PDB entry 8FF4 | electron microscopy, 3.60 A resolution | chains F and M of the 23 polymer chains in the assembly

== Chain F ==
Molecule: Type I-B CRISPR-associated protein Cas7
Organism: Nostoc sp. 'Peltigera membranacea cyanobiont' 210A
UniProt: A0A235IG15 (A0A235IG15_9NOSO); residues 1-323 here = UniProt positions 1-323
Chain sequence (323 residues; each row starts with the number of its first residue):
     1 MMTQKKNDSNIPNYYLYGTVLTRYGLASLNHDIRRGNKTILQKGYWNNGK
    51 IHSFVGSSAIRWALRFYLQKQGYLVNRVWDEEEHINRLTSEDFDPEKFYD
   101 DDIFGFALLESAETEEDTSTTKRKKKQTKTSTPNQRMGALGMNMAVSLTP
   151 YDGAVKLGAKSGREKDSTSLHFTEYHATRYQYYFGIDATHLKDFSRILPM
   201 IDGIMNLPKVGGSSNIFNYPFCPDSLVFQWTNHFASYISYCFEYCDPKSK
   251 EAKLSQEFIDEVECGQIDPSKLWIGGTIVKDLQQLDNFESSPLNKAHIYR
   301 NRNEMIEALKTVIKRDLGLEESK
Unresolved in the structure: 1-11, 110-132, 320-323

== Chain M ==
Molecule: 71-nt RNA strand
Sequence (71 nucleotides; row label = number of the first residue in the row):
     1 UUGCUCAAGAGAAGUCAUUUAAUAAGGCCACUGUUAAACGUAGGUGAGUC
    51 GUGGCUUUAUGCCGUUAGGCG
Unresolved in the structure: 64-71

== Interface between chain F and chain M ==
Contacting residue pairs - 47 pairs, chain F then chain M:
  Leu-29(F) with A22(M), phosphate contact
  Asn-30(F) with U20(M), sugar contact; A21(M), phosphate contact; A22(M), hydrogen bond to the phosphate
  His-31(F) with A21(M), sugar contact; A22(M), phosphate contact
  Ser-58(F) with U20(M), hydrogen bond to the phosphate; A21(M), hydrogen bond to the phosphate
  Ala-59(F) with U20(M), sugar contact
  Arg-61(F) with U18(M), phosphate contact; U19(M), salt bridge to the phosphate
  Trp-62(F) with U20(M), phosphate contact
  Arg-65(F) with U19(M), salt bridge to the phosphate
  Phe-104(F) with U18(M), sugar contact
  Gly-105(F) with U18(M), sugar contact
  Phe-106(F) with A17(M), hydrogen bond to the sugar; U18(M), sugar contact
  Ala-107(F) with U18(M), base contact
  Leu-109(F) with A17(M), base contact
  Gln-135(F) with A17(M), hydrogen bond to the sugar
  Arg-136(F) with A17(M), sugar contact
  Met-137(F) with G14(M), base contact; A17(M), sugar contact; U18(M), phosphate contact
  Gly-138(F) with U18(M), hydrogen bond to the phosphate
  Lys-156(F) with G27(M), salt bridge to the phosphate
  Leu-157(F) with G27(M), base contact
  Gly-158(F) with G27(M), phosphate contact
  Ala-159(F) with A25(M), hydrogen bond to the sugar; G26(M), sugar contact; G27(M), hydrogen bond to the phosphate
  Lys-160(F) with A25(M), hydrogen bond to the base; G26(M), phosphate contact
  Ser-161(F) with G26(M), hydrogen bond to the phosphate
  Lys-165(F) with G27(M), base contact
  Thr-168(F) with A25(M), base contact
  Leu-170(F) with G27(M), base contact
  His-171(F) with A25(M), stacking on the base
  Lys-209(F) with U23(M), salt bridge to the phosphate
  Gly-211(F) with U20(M), base contact; A22(M), phosphate contact
  Gly-212(F) with A22(M), hydrogen bond to the phosphate; U23(M), phosphate contact
  Ser-213(F) with U23(M), phosphate contact
  Asn-215(F) with A24(M), phosphate contact; A25(M), hydrogen bond to the phosphate
  Ile-216(F) with A25(M), phosphate contact
Also at the interface, not in a pair above, chain F (39 interface residues in all): Asp-32, Arg-77, Trp-79, His-84, Ser-169, Ser-214

== Summary ==
39 residues of chain F and 12 residues of chain M are in contact, with 12 hydrogen bonds, 4 salt bridges and 1
aromatic stacking contact. Polar pairs include Lys-160(F)/A25(M), Phe-106(F)/A17(M) and Gln-135(F)/A17(M).
Chain F is Type I-B CRISPR-associated protein Cas7 (Nostoc sp. 'Peltigera membranacea cyanobiont' 210A) and
chain M is a 71-nt RNA strand; the structure, Cryo-EM structure of Cascade-DNA-TniQ-TnsC complex (composite)
in type I-B CAST system, was determined by electron microscopy together with 8FCJ, 8FCU, 8FCV, 8FCW, 8FD2,
8FD3 and 8FF5 from the same study.
